PDB entry 8YH5 | electron microscopy, 3.66 A resolution | chains B and G of the 5 polymer chains in the assembly

== Chain B ==
Molecule: Guanine nucleotide-binding protein G(I)/G(S)/G(T) subunit beta-1
From: Rattus rattus
UniProtKB: P62871 (GBB1_BOVIN); numbering as in UniProt (aligned over 2-340)
Chain sequence (375 residues; numbered -4 to 370; the number before each row is that of its first residue; numbers below 1 keep their minus sign (Met-4 is residue -4)):
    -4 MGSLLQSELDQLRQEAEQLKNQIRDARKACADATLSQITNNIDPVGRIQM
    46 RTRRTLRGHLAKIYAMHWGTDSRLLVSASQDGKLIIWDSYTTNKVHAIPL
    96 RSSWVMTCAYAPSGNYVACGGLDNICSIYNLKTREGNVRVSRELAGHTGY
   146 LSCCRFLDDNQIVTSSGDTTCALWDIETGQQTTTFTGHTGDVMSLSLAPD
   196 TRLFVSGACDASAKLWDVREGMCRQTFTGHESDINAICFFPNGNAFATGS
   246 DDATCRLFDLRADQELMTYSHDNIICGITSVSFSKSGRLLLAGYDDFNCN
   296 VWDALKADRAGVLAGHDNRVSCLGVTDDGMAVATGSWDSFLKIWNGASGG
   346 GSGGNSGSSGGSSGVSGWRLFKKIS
Disordered / not traced: -4 to 4, 341-370
Sequence notes: initiating methionine (-4); expression tag (-3 to 1, 341-370)
Cystine bridges: Cys103-Cys114

== Chain G ==
Molecule: Guanine nucleotide-binding protein G(I)/G(S)/G(O) subunit gamma-2, Guanine nucleotide-binding protein G(i) subunit alpha-1 chimera
From: Homo sapiens
UniProtKB: chimeric construct of P59768, P63097: residues 1-71 from P59768 (GBG2_HUMAN) positions 1-71 (same numbers); residues 82-433 from P63097 positions 3-354 (UniProt number = residue number - 79)
Chain sequence (433 residues; row label = number of the first residue in the row):
     1 MASNNTASIAQARKLVEQLKMEANIDRIKVSKAAADLMAYCEAHAKEDPL
    51 LTPVPASENPFREKKFFCAILGSAGSAGSAMCTLSAEDKAAVERSKMIDR
   101 NLREDGEKAAREVKLLLLGAGESGKSTIVKQMKIIHEAGYSEEECKQYKA
   151 VVYSNTIQSIIAIIRAMGRLKIDFGDSARADDARQLFVLAGAAEEGFMTA
   201 ELAGVIKRLWKDSGVQACFNRSREYQLNDSAAYYLNDLDRIAQPNYIPTQ
   251 QDVLRTRVKTTGIVETHFTFKDLHFKMFDVGGQRSERKKWIHCFEGVTAI
   301 IFCVALSDYDLVLAEDEEMNRMHESMKLFDSICNNKWFTDTSIILFLNKK
   351 DLFEEKIKKSPLTICYPEYAGSNTYEEAAAYIQCQFEDLNKRKDTKEIYT
   401 HFTCATDTKNVQFVFDAVTDVIIKNNLKDCGLF
Disordered / not traced: 1-8, 62-433
Sequence notes: linker (72-81)

== Chain B / chain G interface ==
Contacting residue pairs (57):
  Lys15(B) with Leu19(G)
  Ile18(B) with Ala23(G), hydrophobic; Arg27(G)
  Cys25(B) with Lys29(G)
  Asp27(B) with Ser31(G)
  Ala28(B) with Val30(G)
  Leu30(B) with Ala34(G), hydrophobic
  Val40(B) with Leu51(G), hydrophobic
  Arg48(B) with Phe61(G)
  Arg49(B) with Pro60(G); Phe61(G)
  Ser84(B) with Phe61(G)
  Tyr85(B) with Pro60(G), hydrophobic
  Met217(B) with Met21(G), hydrophobic
  Cys218(B) with Gln18(G)
  Arg219(B) with Met21(G); Glu22(G)
  Gln220(B) with Glu22(G), hydrogen bond; Ile25(G)
  Phe235(B) with Leu37(G), hydrophobic; Tyr40(G), hydrophobic; Cys41(G), hydrophobic
  Pro236(B) with Tyr40(G)
  Asn237(B) with Asp36(G), hydrogen bond; Tyr40(G)
  Asn239(B) with Asp36(G)
  Asp254(B) with Ala33(G)
  Arg256(B) with Asp26(G), salt bridge; Ile28(G)
  Ala257(B) with Ile28(G), hydrogen bond (backbone-backbone); Val30(G), hydrophobic
  Asp258(B) with Glu22(G); Arg27(G), salt bridge
  Ser279(B) with Asp48(G)
  Lys280(B) with Tyr40(G); Glu47(G), salt bridge
  Ser281(B) with Tyr40(G); Cys41(G), hydrogen bond (backbone-side chain); His44(G), hydrogen bond (side chain-backbone); Glu47(G), hydrogen bond (backbone-side chain); Asp48(G)
  Gly282(B) with Cys41(G), hydrogen bond (backbone-side chain)
  Arg283(B) with Cys41(G); Leu51(G)
  Asp323(B) with Pro49(G)
  Gly324(B) with Pro49(G); Leu50(G)
  Met325(B) with Pro49(G); Leu50(G); Pro60(G), hydrophobic; Phe61(G), hydrophobic
  Ala326(B) with Leu50(G); Phe61(G), hydrophobic
  Val327(B) with Leu50(G), hydrophobic
  Ile338(B) with Phe61(G), hydrophobic
  Asn340(B) with Leu50(G); Asn59(G)
Interface residues without a listed pair, chain B (45 interface residues in all): Ala21, Arg22, Ala26, Ile43, Met45, Thr221, Gln259, Leu261, Leu284, Leu300
Interface residues without a listed pair, chain G (28 interface residues in all): Ala45

== Summary ==
The interface between chain B and chain G involves 45 residues on one side and 28 on the other, with 7
hydrogen bonds and 3 salt bridges. Polar pairs include Arg256(B)-Asp26(G), Asp258(B)-Arg27(G) and
Lys280(B)-Glu47(G).
Here chain B is Guanine nucleotide-binding protein G(I)/G(S)/G(T) subunit beta-1 (Rattus rattus) and chain G
is Guanine nucleotide-binding protein G(I)/G(S)/G(O) subunit gamma-2, Guanine nucleotide-binding protein G(i)
subunit alpha-1 chimera (Homo sapiens). Entry 8YH5 (A3R-Gi complex bound to i6A) was determined by electron
microscopy together with 8YH0, 8YH2, 8YH3 and 8YH6 from the same study.
